PDB entry 4GA6 | X-ray diffraction, 2.21 A resolution | chains A and B

[Chain A (and B)]
Protein: Putative thymidine phosphorylase
From: Thermococcus kodakarensis
Notes: EC 2.4.2.4; chain B of this document is another copy of the same molecule, construct and numbering; everything in this record applies to it too
UniProtKB: Q5JCX3 (TYPH_PYRKO); residues 1-493 here = UniProt positions 1-493
Chain sequence (513 residues; numbered 1 to 513; the number before each row is that of its first residue):
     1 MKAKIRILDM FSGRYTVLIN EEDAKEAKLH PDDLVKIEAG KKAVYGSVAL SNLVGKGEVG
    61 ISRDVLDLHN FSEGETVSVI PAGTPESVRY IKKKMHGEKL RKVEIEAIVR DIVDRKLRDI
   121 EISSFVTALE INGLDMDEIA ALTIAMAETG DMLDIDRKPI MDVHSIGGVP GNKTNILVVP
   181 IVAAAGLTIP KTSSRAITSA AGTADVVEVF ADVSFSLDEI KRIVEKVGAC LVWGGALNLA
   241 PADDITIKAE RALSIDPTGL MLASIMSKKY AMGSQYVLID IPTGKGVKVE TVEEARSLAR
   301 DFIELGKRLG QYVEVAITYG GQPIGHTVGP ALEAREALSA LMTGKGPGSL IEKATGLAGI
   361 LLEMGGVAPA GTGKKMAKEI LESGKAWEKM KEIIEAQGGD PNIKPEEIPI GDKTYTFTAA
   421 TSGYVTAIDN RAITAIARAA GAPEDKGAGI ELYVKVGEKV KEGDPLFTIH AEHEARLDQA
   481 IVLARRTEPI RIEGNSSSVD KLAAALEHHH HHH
Not modelled in the structure: 494-513
Sequence notes: expression tag (494-513)
Small-molecule neighbours: adenosine monophosphate (AMP): His164, Ser165, Ile166, Gly167, Gly168, Ser193, Ser194, Arg195, Ala196, Ile197, Thr198, Ser199, Gly202, Thr203, Ile247, Asp256, Met261, Ser264, Ile265, Lys288
UniProt features mapped onto this chain:
  - active site: Asp256 (Proton donor)
  - binding site (AMP): Gly168, Ser194 to Ser199, Thr203, Ser264, Lys288
  - mutagenesis: Asp256 (D256N/A: Almost complete loss of activity), Lys288 (K288A: Almost complete loss of activity)

[Interface between chain A and chain B]
Residue-residue contacts - 63 pairs, chain A then chain B:
  Asp9(A) - Ser51(B)  hydrogen bond (backbone-side chain)
  Asp9(A) - Asn52(B)  hydrogen bond (backbone-backbone)
  Met10(A) - Met10(B)  hydrophobic
  Met10(A) - Leu50(B)
  Met10(A) - Ser51(B)
  Met10(A) - Leu53(B)  hydrophobic
  Phe11(A) - Pro31(B)
  Phe11(A) - Ala49(B)
  Phe11(A) - Leu50(B)  hydrogen bond (backbone-backbone)
  Ser12(A) - Pro31(B)
  Ser12(A) - Asp32(B)
  Ser12(A) - Ala49(B)
  Gly13(A) - Pro31(B)
  Arg14(A) - Ser12(B)
  Arg14(A) - Arg14(B)
  Glu21(A) - Asp9(B)
  Pro31(A) - Phe11(B)
  Pro31(A) - Ser12(B)
  Pro31(A) - Gly13(B)
  Asp32(A) - Ser12(B)
  Asp32(A) - Lys248(B)  salt bridge
  Ala49(A) - Phe11(B)
  Leu50(A) - Asp9(B)
  Leu50(A) - Met10(B)
  Leu50(A) - Phe11(B)  hydrogen bond (backbone-backbone)
  Ser51(A) - Asp9(B)
  Ser51(A) - Met10(B)
  Asn52(A) - Asp9(B)  hydrogen bond (backbone-backbone)
  Val88(A) - Ala252(B)
  Lys92(A) - Leu253(B)  hydrogen bond (side chain-backbone)
  Lys92(A) - Ser254(B)  hydrogen bond (side chain-backbone)
  Lys92(A) - Ile255(B)
  Met95(A) - Thr127(B)
  Met95(A) - Glu130(B)
  Met95(A) - Ile131(B)
  Met95(A) - Ile255(B)  hydrophobic
  Asp119(A) - Ile120(B)
  Ile120(A) - Asp119(B)
  Ile120(A) - Ser123(B)  hydrogen bond (backbone-side chain)
  Ser123(A) - Ile120(B)  hydrogen bond (side chain-backbone)
  Ser123(A) - Ser124(B)
  Ser124(A) - Ser123(B)
  Ser124(A) - Thr127(B)  hydrogen bond
  Ser124(A) - Leu253(B)
  Thr127(A) - Met95(B)
  Thr127(A) - Ser124(B)  hydrogen bond
  Glu130(A) - Met95(B)
  Glu130(A) - His96(B)
  Ile131(A) - Met95(B)
  Ile131(A) - Ala128(B)  hydrophobic
  Ile131(A) - Ile131(B)  hydrophobic
  Ile131(A) - Asn132(B)
  Asn132(A) - Ile131(B)
  Ala252(A) - Val88(B)
  Leu253(A) - Val88(B)
  Leu253(A) - Lys92(B)
  Leu253(A) - Ser124(B)
  Ser254(A) - Lys92(B)  hydrogen bond (backbone-side chain)
  Ile255(A) - Lys92(B)
  Glu444(A) - Lys28(B)
  Asp445(A) - Lys28(B)
  Glu472(A) - Lys28(B)  salt bridge
  Arg476(A) - Pro81(B)
Also at the interface, not in a pair above, chain A (42 interface residues in all): Leu18, Val48, Leu53, His96, Glu121, Ala128, Lys248, Ala249, Arg438, Lys446
Also at the interface, not in a pair above, chain B (39 interface residues in all): Leu18, Glu21, Val48, Thr84, Glu121, Ala249

[In short]
42 residues of chain A face 39 of chain B across their interface, with 12 hydrogen bonds and 2 salt bridges.
Among the polar pairs are Asp32(A)-Lys248(B), Glu472(A)-Lys28(B) and Asp9(A)-Ser51(B). Chain A binds adenosine
monophosphate.
Both chains are Putative thymidine phosphorylase (Thermococcus kodakarensis). Entry 4GA6 (Crystal structure of
AMP phosphorylase C-terminal deletion mutant in complex with substrates) was determined by X-ray diffraction
together with 4GA4 and 4GA5 from the same study.
